PDB entry 5O7W | X-ray diffraction, 1.35 A resolution | chain A

# Chain A
Protein: Putative fucose-binding lectin protein
Source organism: Ralstonia solanacearum
UniProtKB: D8NA05 (D8NA05_RALSL); residues 1-90 here correspond to UniProt positions 2-91 (UniProt number = residue number + 1)
Sequence (90 residues; row label = number of the first residue in the row):
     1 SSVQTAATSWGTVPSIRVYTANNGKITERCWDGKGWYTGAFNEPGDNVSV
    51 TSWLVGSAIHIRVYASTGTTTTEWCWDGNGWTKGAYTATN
Disordered / not traced: 1
Modified / non-standard residues: Trp10, Trp31, Trp36, Trp53, Trp74, Trp76, Trp81 (4-fluorotryptophane; 4FW)

# In short
Chain A is Putative fucose-binding lectin protein (Ralstonia solanacearum); the structure, Crystal structure
of the 4-FLUORO RSL lectin in complex with Lewis x tetrasaccharide, was determined by X-ray diffraction,
deposited together with 5O7U and 5O7V.
